4JCR - chains A and H of the 14 polymer chains in the assembly; structure by X-ray diffraction, 2.10 A resolution.

# Chain A (and H)
Molecule: ATP-dependent Clp protease proteolytic subunit
Organism: Listeria monocytogenes
Notes: EC 3.4.21.92; chain H of this document is another copy of the same molecule, construct and numbering; everything in this record applies to it too
Reference sequence: Q8Y7Y1 (Q8Y7Y1_LISMO); residues 1-190 here = UniProt positions 1-190
Amino-acid sequence (201 residues; row label = number of the first residue in the row):
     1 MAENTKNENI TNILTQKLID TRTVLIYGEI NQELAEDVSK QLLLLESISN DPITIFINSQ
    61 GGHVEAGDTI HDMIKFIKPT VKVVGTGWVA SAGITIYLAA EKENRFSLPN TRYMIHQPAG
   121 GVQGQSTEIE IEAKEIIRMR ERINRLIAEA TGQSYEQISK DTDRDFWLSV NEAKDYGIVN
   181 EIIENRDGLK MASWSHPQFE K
Not modelled in the structure: 1-12, 121-127, 191-201
Sequence notes: engineered mutation Asp-165 (Asn in Q8Y7Y1); expression tag (191-201)

# How chain A and chain H interact
Contacting residue pairs (7):
  Ile-129(A) / Ala-133(H)  hydrophobic
  Ile-129(A) / Ile-136(H)  hydrophobic
  Glu-130(A) / Ile-137(H)
  Ala-133(A) / Ala-133(H)  hydrophobic
  Ile-136(A) / Ile-129(H)  hydrophobic
  Ile-137(A) / Glu-130(H)
  Arg-140(A) / Glu-130(H)  salt bridge
Also at the interface, not in a pair above, chain A (7 interface residues in all): Gly-120

# Summary
The interface between chain A and chain H involves 7 residues on one side and 5 on the other, with 1 salt
bridge. The salt-bridged pair is Arg-140(A)/Glu-130(H).
Chain A and chain H are both ATP-dependent Clp protease proteolytic subunit (Listeria monocytogenes); the
structure, ClpP1 N165D mutant from Listeria monocytogenes, was determined by X-ray diffraction together with
4JCQ and 4JCT from the same study.
